Entry 5L5P (X-ray diffraction, 2.80 A resolution); this record covers chains O and P of the 28 polymer chains in the assembly.

# Chain O
Molecule: Proteasome subunit alpha type-2
From: Saccharomyces cerevisiae (strain ATCC 204508 / S288c)
Notes: EC 3.4.25.1
UniProt: P23639 (PSA2_YEAST); numbering as in UniProt (aligned over 1-250)
Chain sequence (250 residues; row label = number of the first residue in the row):
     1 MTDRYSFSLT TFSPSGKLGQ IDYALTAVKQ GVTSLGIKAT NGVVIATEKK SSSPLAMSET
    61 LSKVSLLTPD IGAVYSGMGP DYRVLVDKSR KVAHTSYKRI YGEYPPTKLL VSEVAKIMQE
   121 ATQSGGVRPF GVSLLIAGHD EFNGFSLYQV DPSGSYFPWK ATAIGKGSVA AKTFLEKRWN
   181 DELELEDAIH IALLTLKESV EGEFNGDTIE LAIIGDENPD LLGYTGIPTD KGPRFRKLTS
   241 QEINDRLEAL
Curated features (UniProtKB/Swiss-Prot):
  - cross-link: K108 (Glycyl lysine isopeptide (Lys-Gly) (interchain with G-Cter in ubiquitin))

# Chain P
Molecule: Proteasome subunit alpha type-3
From: Saccharomyces cerevisiae (strain ATCC 204508 / S288c)
Notes: EC 3.4.25.1
UniProt: P23638 (PSA3_YEAST); residues 0-257 here correspond to UniProt positions 1-258 (UniProt number = residue number + 1)
Chain sequence (258 residues; row label = number of the first residue in the row; numbering starts at 0):
     0 MGSRRYDSRT TIFSPEGRLY QVEYALESIS HAGTAIGIMA SDGIVLAAER KVTSTLLEQD
    60 TSTEKLYKLN DKIAVAVAGL TADAEILINT ARIHAQNYLK TYNEDIPVEI LVRRLSDIKQ
   120 GYTQHGGLRP FGVSFIYAGY DDRYGYQLYT SNPSGNYTGW KAISVGANTS AAQTLLQMDY
   180 KDDMKVDDAI ELALKTLSKT TDSSALTYDR LEFATIRKGA NDGEVYQKIF KPQEIKDILV
   240 KTGITKKDED EEADEDMK
Disordered / not traced: 0, 245-257
Curated features (UniProtKB/Swiss-Prot):
  - cross-link (Glycyl lysine isopeptide (Lys-Gly)): K99 (interchain with G-Cter in ubiquitin), K198 (interchain with G-Cter in ubiquitin), K230 (interchain with G-Cter in ubiquitin)

# How chain O and chain P interact
Pairs across the interface - 65 pairs, chain O then chain P:
  R4(O) - S2(P)  hydrogen bond (backbone-side chain)
  Y5(O) - S2(P)
  Y5(O) - Y5(P)
  S6(O) - G125(P)
  S6(O) - L127(P)
  F7(O) - S2(P)
  F7(O) - Y5(P)
  F7(O) - D6(P)
  F7(O) - G126(P)
  S8(O) - G126(P)  hydrogen bond (backbone-backbone)
  S8(O) - L127(P)
  S8(O) - R128(P)  hydrogen bond (side chain-backbone)
  T10(O) - R128(P)
  T11(O) - S7(P)
  T11(O) - T9(P)
  T11(O) - Q20(P)
  F12(O) - Q20(P)
  F12(O) - Y23(P)
  F12(O) - A24(P)  hydrophobic
  F12(O) - R128(P)
  F12(O) - P129(P)
  F12(O) - G131(P)
  S13(O) - Y23(P)
  P14(O) - Y23(P)  hydrophobic
  P14(O) - E26(P)
  S15(O) - E26(P)
  S15(O) - H30(P)
  G16(O) - Y23(P)
  G16(O) - E26(P)
  G16(O) - S27(P)  hydrogen bond (backbone-side chain)
  L18(O) - R128(P)
  K38(O) - E57(P)  salt bridge
  S112(O) - E84(P)
  K116(O) - I85(P)
  Q119(O) - A81(P)
  Q119(O) - D82(P)  hydrogen bond
  Q119(O) - I85(P)
  Q119(O) - R128(P)
  T122(O) - R128(P)  hydrogen bond (backbone-side chain)
  Q123(O) - Y121(P)
  Q123(O) - L127(P)
  Q123(O) - R128(P)  hydrogen bond (side chain-backbone)
  Q123(O) - P129(P)
  Q123(O) - F130(P)
  G125(O) - L127(P)
  S153(O) - A81(P)
  G154(O) - A81(P)
  S155(O) - A81(P)
  Y156(O) - E84(P)  hydrogen bond
  F157(O) - L56(P)  hydrophobic
  P158(O) - L56(P)
  P158(O) - E57(P)  hydrogen bond (backbone-backbone)
  P158(O) - T60(P)
  P158(O) - S61(P)
  W159(O) - S53(P)
  W159(O) - L55(P)
  W159(O) - L56(P)
  K160(O) - T54(P)  hydrogen bond (side chain-backbone)
  K160(O) - L55(P)  hydrogen bond (backbone-backbone)
  K160(O) - L56(P)
  K160(O) - E57(P)
  A161(O) - L55(P)
  L175(O) - L55(P)  hydrophobic
  E176(O) - T54(P)
  E176(O) - L55(P)
Other interface residues (no listed pair), chain O (35 interface residues in all): S124, Y148, K172, W179
Other interface residues (no listed pair), chain P (32 interface residues in all): L79, T80

# Overview
The interface between chain O and chain P involves 35 residues on one side and 32 on the other; the contacts
include 11 hydrogen bonds and 1 salt bridge. Among the polar pairs are K38(O)-E57(P), R4(O)-S2(P) and
S8(O)-R128(P).
Chain O is Proteasome subunit alpha type-2 and chain P is Proteasome subunit alpha type-3, both from
Saccharomyces cerevisiae (strain ATCC 204508 / S288c); the structure, Yeast 20S proteasome with human beta5i
(1-138) and human beta6 (97-111; 118-133) in complex with epoxyketone ..., was determined by X-ray
diffraction, deposited together with 5L52, 5L54, 5L55, 5L5A, 5L5B, 5L5D and 30 further entries.
